PDB entry 7EA8 | electron microscopy, 3.10 A resolution | chains C and I of the 11 polymer chains in the assembly

== Chain C ==
Protein: Histone H2A type 1-D
Source organism: Homo sapiens
UniProt: P20671 (H2A1D_HUMAN); residues 14-117 here correspond to UniProt positions 15-118 (UniProt number = residue number + 1)
Sequence (104 residues; numbered 14 to 117; the number before each row is that of its first residue):
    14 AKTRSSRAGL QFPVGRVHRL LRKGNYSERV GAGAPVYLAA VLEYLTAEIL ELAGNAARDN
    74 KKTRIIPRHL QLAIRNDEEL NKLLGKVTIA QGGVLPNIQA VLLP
UniProt features mapped onto this chain:
  - modified residue: Lys36 (N6-(2-hydroxyisobutyryl)lysine), Lys74 (N6-(2-hydroxyisobutyryl)lysine), Lys75 (N6-(2-hydroxyisobutyryl)lysine), Lys95 (N6-(2-hydroxyisobutyryl)lysine), Lys99 (N6-glutaryllysine), Gln104 (N5-methylglutamine)
  - cross-link: Lys15 (Glycyl lysine isopeptide (Lys-Gly) (interchain with G-Cter in ubiquitin))

== Chain I ==
Molecule: 601-DNA
Sequence (122 nucleotides; each row starts with the number of its first residue):
     3 CGAGAATCCC GGTGCCGAGG CCGCTCAATT GGTCGTAGAC AGCTCTAGCA CCGCTTAAAC
    63 GCACGTACGC GCTGTCCCCC GCGTTTTAAC CGCCAAGGGG ATTACTCCCT AGTCTCCAGG
   123 CA

== Chain C / chain I interface ==
Residue-residue contacts (9):
  Lys15(C) - DT31(I)  phosphate contact
  Lys15(C) - DT32(I)  phosphate contact
  Thr16(C) - DT31(I)  phosphate contact
  Arg17(C) - DT31(I)  salt bridge to the phosphate
  Arg20(C) - DT32(I)  salt bridge to the phosphate
  Arg32(C) - DA29(I)  sugar contact
  Arg32(C) - DA30(I)  salt bridge to the phosphate
  Arg42(C) - DA39(I)  sugar contact
  Arg77(C) - DA20(I)  sugar contact
Also at the interface, not in a pair above, chain C (10 interface residues in all): Ala14, Gly28, Arg29

== Summary ==
10 residues of chain C face 6 of chain I across their interface, with 3 salt bridges. Polar pairs include
Arg17(C)-DT31(I), Arg20(C)-DT32(I) and Arg32(C)-DA30(I).
Chain C is Histone H2A type 1-D (Homo sapiens) and chain I is 601-DNA; the structure, Human SETD2 bound to a
nucleosome containing oncohistone mutations, was determined by electron microscopy, deposited together with
7EA5.
